Entry 8Y3N (electron microscopy, 3.80 A resolution); this record covers chains B and C of the 4 polymer chains in the assembly.

# Chain B (and C)
Molecule: Capsid protein
From: Emesvirus zinderi
Notes: chain C of this document is another copy of the same molecule, construct and numbering; everything in this record applies to it too
Reference sequence: C8XPD7 (C8XPD7_9VIRU); residues 1-129 here correspond to UniProt positions 2-130 (UniProt number = residue number + 1)
Chain sequence (129 residues; row label = number of the first residue in the row):
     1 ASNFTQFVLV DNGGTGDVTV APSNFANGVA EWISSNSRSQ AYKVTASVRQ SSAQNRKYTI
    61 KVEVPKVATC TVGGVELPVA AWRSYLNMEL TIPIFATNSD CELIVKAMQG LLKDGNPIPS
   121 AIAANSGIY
Unresolved in the structure: 72-75 (chain C: 1, 72-76)
Sequence notes: engineered mutation Ala46 (Cys47 in C8XPD7), Cys70 (Gln71 in C8XPD7)

# Interface between chain B and chain C
Contacting residue pairs (18; chain B residue first):
  Phe25(B) - Gln50(C)
  Phe25(B) - Ser51(C)
  Phe25(B) - Ser52(C)
  Phe25(B) - Ala53(C)  hydrogen bond (backbone-backbone)
  Ala26(B) - Ser51(C)  hydrogen bond (backbone-backbone)
  Asn27(B) - Ser51(C)  hydrogen bond (backbone-backbone)
  Gly28(B) - Ser51(C)  hydrogen bond (backbone-backbone)
  Val48(B) - Gln50(C)
  Arg49(B) - Gly28(C)
  Arg49(B) - Arg49(C)
  Gln50(B) - Phe25(C)
  Gln50(B) - Gly28(C)  hydrogen bond (backbone-backbone)
  Ser51(B) - Phe25(C)
  Ser51(B) - Ala26(C)
  Ser51(B) - Asn27(C)  hydrogen bond (backbone-backbone)
  Ser51(B) - Gly28(C)  hydrogen bond (backbone-backbone)
  Ser52(B) - Phe25(C)
  Ala53(B) - Phe25(C)  hydrophobic
Also at the interface, not in a pair above, chain C (10 interface residues in all): Val48

# Summary
The chain B/chain C interface involves 10 residues from each chain; the contacts include 7 hydrogen bonds.
Main-chain hydrogen bonds include Phe25(B)-Ala53(C), Ala26(B)-Ser51(C) and Asn27(B)-Ser51(C).
Both chains are Capsid protein (Emesvirus zinderi). Entry 8Y3N (The self-assembled nanotube of CPC46A/Q70C)
was determined by electron microscopy together with 8Y3T and 8Y3V from the same study.
